7TPD - chains H and L of the 4 polymer chains in the assembly; structure by X-ray diffraction, 2.60 A resolution.

Chain H:
Protein: Fab heavy chain
Organism: Mus musculus
Notes: antibody fragment or engineered binder
Sequence (216 residues; row label = number of the first residue in the row; note: 3 numbers in that range are skipped by the numbering (no residue carries them; nothing is unmodelled there)):
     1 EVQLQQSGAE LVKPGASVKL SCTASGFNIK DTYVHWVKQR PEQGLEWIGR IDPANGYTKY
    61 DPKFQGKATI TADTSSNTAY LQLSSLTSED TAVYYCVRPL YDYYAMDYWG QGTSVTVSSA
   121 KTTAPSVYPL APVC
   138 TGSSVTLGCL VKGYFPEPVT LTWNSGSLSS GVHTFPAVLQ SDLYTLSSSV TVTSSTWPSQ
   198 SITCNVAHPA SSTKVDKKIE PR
Cystine bridges: C22-C96, C146-C201

Chain L:
Protein: Fab light chain
Organism: Mus musculus
Notes: antibody fragment or engineered binder
Sequence (214 residues; each row starts with the number of its first residue):
     1 DILMTQSPSS MSVSLGDTVS ITCHASQGIS SNIGWLQQKP GKSFMGLIYY GTNLVDGVPS
    61 RFSGSGSGAD YSLTISSLDS EDFADYYCVQ YAQLPYTFGG GTKLEIKRAD AAPTVSIFPP
   121 SSEQLTSGGA SVVCFLNNFY PKDINVKWKI DGSERQNGVL NSWTDQDSKD STYSMSSTLT
   181 LTKDEYERHN SYTCEATHKT STSPIVKSFN RNEC
Cystine bridges: C23-C88, C134-C194

Interface between chain H and chain L:
Disulfides between the chains: C134(H)-C214(L)
Residue-residue contacts (73; chain H residue first):
  H35(H) with Y96(L)
  V37(H) with F98(L), hydrophobic
  Q39(H) with Q38(L), hydrogen bond; F44(L); Y87(L)
  L45(H) with F44(L), hydrophobic; Y87(L), hydrophobic; F98(L)
  W47(H) with P95(L), hydrophobic; Y96(L); F98(L)
  D61(H) with P95(L)
  Y95(H) with Q38(L), hydrogen bond; S43(L); F44(L)
  L100(H) with D56(L)
  Y101(H) with Y49(L); D56(L), hydrogen bond
  D102(H) with Y49(L); Y91(L), hydrogen bond
  Y104(H) with Y91(L); Y96(L), hydrogen bond (backbone-side chain)
  A105(H) with Y91(L), hydrophobic
  M106(H) with L36(L); Y96(L), hydrophobic
  D107(H) with G46(L), hydrogen bond (backbone-backbone); Y49(L)
  W109(H) with L36(L); F44(L), hydrophobic
  G110(H) with S43(L), hydrogen bond (backbone-side chain)
  Q111(H) with S43(L)
  Y128(H) with S121(L); Q124(L); S127(L)
  P129(H) with S121(L); E123(L)
  L130(H) with F118(L); V133(L), hydrophobic
  A131(H) with F118(L)
  P132(H) with F118(L)
  V133(H) with P119(L); F209(L), hydrophobic; C214(L), hydrophobic
  C134(H) with C214(L), disulfide
  T143(H) with S116(L); F118(L)
  L147(H) with S131(L)
  K149(H) with S131(L); T180(L), hydrogen bond
  S167(H) with K169(L), hydrogen bond
  H170(H) with N137(L); N138(L), hydrogen bond; S174(L), hydrogen bond
  F172(H) with F135(L), hydrophobic; N137(L); S162(L); T164(L); S174(L); M175(L); S176(L)
  P173(H) with S162(L), hydrogen bond (backbone-side chain); W163(L)
  V175(H) with N161(L); S162(L)
  Q177(H) with L160(L)
  S184(H) with F135(L); S176(L), hydrogen bond
  S185(H) with F135(L)
  S186(H) with F135(L); N137(L), hydrogen bond
  K214(H) with E123(L)
  R219(H) with P119(L), hydrogen bond (side chain-backbone); P120(L), hydrogen bond (side chain-backbone)
Other interface residues (no listed pair), chain H (47 interface residues in all): E46, R50, K59, K63, G112, L144, G145, T171, T182
Other interface residues (no listed pair), chain L (45 interface residues in all): D1, K42, M45, I48, Y50, V55, L94, I117

Summary:
47 residues of chain H face 45 of chain L across their interface; the contacts include 1 disulfide bond and 16
hydrogen bonds. Among the polar pairs are Q39(H)-Q38(L), Y95(H)-Q38(L) and Y101(H)-D56(L).
Here chain H is Fab heavy chain and chain L is Fab light chain, both from Mus musculus. Entry 7TPD (Integrin
alpha IIB beta3 complex with EF5154) was determined by X-ray diffraction together with 7L8P, 7TCT, 7TD8, 7THO,
7TMZ, 7U60 and 15 further entries from the same study.
